Entry 5JKP (X-ray diffraction, 2.11 A resolution); this record covers chain A.

# Chain A
Protein: Uncharacterized protein
Organism: Pseudomonas aeruginosa PAO1
Reference sequence: Q9HU96 (Q9HU96_PSEAE); residues 24-293 here correspond to UniProt positions 20-289 (UniProt number = residue number - 4)
Amino-acid sequence (270 residues; numbered 24 to 293; the number before each row is that of its first residue):
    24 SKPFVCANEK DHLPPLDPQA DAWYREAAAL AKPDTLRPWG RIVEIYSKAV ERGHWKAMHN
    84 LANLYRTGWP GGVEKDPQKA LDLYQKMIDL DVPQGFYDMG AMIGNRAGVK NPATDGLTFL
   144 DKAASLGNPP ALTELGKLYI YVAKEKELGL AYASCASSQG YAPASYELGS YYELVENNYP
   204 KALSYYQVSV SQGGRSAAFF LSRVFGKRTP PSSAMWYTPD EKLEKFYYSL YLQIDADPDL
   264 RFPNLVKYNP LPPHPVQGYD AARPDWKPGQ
Unresolved in the structure: 24-25, 290-293
Disulfide bonds: Cys-29/Cys-178

# Overview
Chain A is Uncharacterized protein (Pseudomonas aeruginosa PAO1); the structure, Crystal structure of immunity
protein Pa5087 from Pseudomonas aeruginosa, was determined by X-ray diffraction (same publication as 5JJO).
